PDB entry 6WY9 | X-ray diffraction, 2.00 A resolution | chains A and B

[Chain A]
Molecule: Acyl-CoA dehydrogenase domain protein Tcur3483
Source organism: Thermomonospora curvata (strain ATCC 19995 / DSM 43183 / JCM 3096 / NBRC 15933 / NCIMB 10081 / Henssen B9)
Notes: engineered mutation(s): G363A
UniProtKB: D1AB78 (D1AB78_THECD); residues 1-387 here = UniProt positions 1-387
Amino-acid sequence (407 residues; numbered -19 to 387; the number before each row is that of its first residue; numbers below 1 keep their minus sign (Met-19 is residue -19)):
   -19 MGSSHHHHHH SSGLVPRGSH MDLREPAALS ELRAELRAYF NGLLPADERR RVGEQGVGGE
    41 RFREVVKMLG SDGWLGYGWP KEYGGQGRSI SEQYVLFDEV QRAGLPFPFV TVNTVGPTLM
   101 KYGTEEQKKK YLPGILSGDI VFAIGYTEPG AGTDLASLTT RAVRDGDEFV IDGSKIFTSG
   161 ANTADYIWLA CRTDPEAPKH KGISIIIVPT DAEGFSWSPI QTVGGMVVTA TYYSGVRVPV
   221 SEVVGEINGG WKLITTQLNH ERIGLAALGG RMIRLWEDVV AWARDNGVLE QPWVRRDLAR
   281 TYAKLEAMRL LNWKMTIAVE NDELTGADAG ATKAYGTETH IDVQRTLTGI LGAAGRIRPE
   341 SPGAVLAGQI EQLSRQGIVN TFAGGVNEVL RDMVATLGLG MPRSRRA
Unresolved in the structure: -19 to 4, 385-387
Construct notes: initiating methionine (-19); expression tag (-18 to 0); variant Ala363 (Gly in D1AB78)
Ligand contacts: dihydroflavine-adenine dinucleotide (FDA): Ile124, Gly125, Tyr126, Thr127, Gly132, Thr133, Ile156, Phe157, Thr158, Ser159, Thr202, Val208, Val359, Phe362, Ala363, Val366, Glu368, Val369

[Chain B]
Molecule: Acyl-CoA dehydrogenase domain protein Tcur3481
Source organism: Thermomonospora curvata (strain ATCC 19995 / DSM 43183 / JCM 3096 / NBRC 15933 / NCIMB 10081 / Henssen B9)
UniProtKB: D1AB76 (D1AB76_THECD); residue numbers follow UniProt; this construct covers 1-364
Amino-acid sequence (364 residues; row label = number of the first residue in the row):
     1 MDFTLGEELT ELQGLARQIF TDHATHQRLR AVETSESRID ETLWRELAGA GLLGVALPEA
    61 AGGAGLGLGA LCVLLEEQGR HVAPVPLWPT LVAALAIAEH GTAEQRDLLP GVVDGSRRLT
   121 VALEEFGVGD VAAPGCTAVP DGDGWRLSGT KAVVPSITGA AHLLVSATGP DGPGLFLVDA
   181 DAPGLSWERT ETTSRDMAGN LTLDAVPARA LGPAALPWTL DVARTALAAV QLGVASGALH
   241 ITASYLKERE QFGRPLGTFQ AVQHQLADCY IEIEAMRVCL WQAVCAAEDG ATDGKAALVA
   301 KWWADEGGLN VVHRTQHLHG GIGVDVDYPI HRYFLWGKQI SGTLGGASAD LQRLGDLIAE
   361 GAAS
Unresolved in the structure: 1-3
Ligand contacts: dihydroflavine-adenine dinucleotide (FDA): Arg249, Gln251, Phe252, Leu256, Phe259, Gln260, Ala261, Val262, His317, Leu318, His319, Gly320, Gly321, Val324

[Interface between chain A and chain B]
Contacting residue pairs (79; chain A residue first):
  Pro129(A) - Arg249(B)  hydrogen bond (backbone-side chain)
  Gly130(A) - Gln251(B)  hydrogen bond (backbone-side chain)
  Ala131(A) - Gln251(B)
  Gly132(A) - Gln251(B)  hydrogen bond (backbone-side chain)
  Thr133(A) - Gln251(B)  hydrogen bond (backbone-side chain)
  Thr133(A) - Phe252(B)
  Asp134(A) - Gln251(B)  hydrogen bond (backbone-side chain)
  Asp134(A) - Phe252(B)  hydrogen bond (side chain-backbone)
  Phe157(A) - Gly321(B)
  Phe157(A) - Ile322(B)
  Ile200(A) - Asp325(B)
  Gln201(A) - Val324(B)
  Gln201(A) - Asp325(B)
  Gln201(A) - Val326(B)  hydrogen bond (backbone-backbone)
  Thr202(A) - Val324(B)
  Thr202(A) - Val326(B)
  Val203(A) - Val324(B)  hydrogen bond (backbone-backbone)
  Val203(A) - Val326(B)
  Val203(A) - His331(B)
  Val203(A) - Leu335(B)  hydrophobic
  Asn266(A) - Gly127(B)
  Asn266(A) - Val128(B)
  Gly267(A) - Val128(B)
  Val268(A) - Gly127(B)
  Val268(A) - Val128(B)
  Gln271(A) - Val128(B)
  Gln271(A) - Gln352(B)  hydrogen bond
  Pro272(A) - Gln352(B)
  Trp273(A) - Ser348(B)
  Trp273(A) - Ala349(B)
  Trp273(A) - Gln352(B)  hydrogen bond (backbone-side chain)
  Asp277(A) - Ser348(B)  hydrogen bond
  Ile321(A) - His313(B)
  Gln324(A) - Lys338(B)
  Arg325(A) - Glu306(B)  salt bridge
  Arg325(A) - Leu309(B)
  Arg325(A) - Asn310(B)  hydrogen bond
  Arg325(A) - His313(B)
  Arg325(A) - Lys338(B)
  Thr328(A) - Lys338(B)  hydrogen bond
  Ala333(A) - Glu125(B)
  Ala333(A) - Ala152(B)  hydrophobic
  Ala333(A) - Val153(B)  hydrophobic
  Ala334(A) - Phe126(B)  hydrophobic
  Arg336(A) - Glu124(B)  salt bridge
  Arg336(A) - Val153(B)
  Arg336(A) - Thr192(B)
  Arg336(A) - Thr193(B)  hydrogen bond (backbone-backbone)
  Arg336(A) - Gln339(B)
  Arg336(A) - Gly342(B)  hydrogen bond (side chain-backbone)
  Arg336(A) - Thr343(B)
  Ile337(A) - Phe126(B)  hydrophobic
  Ile337(A) - Val153(B)  hydrophobic
  Ile337(A) - Thr190(B)
  Ile337(A) - Glu191(B)
  Arg338(A) - Glu191(B)  hydrogen bond (backbone-backbone)
  Arg338(A) - Thr192(B)  hydrogen bond (side chain-backbone)
  Arg338(A) - Thr193(B)  hydrogen bond (side chain-backbone)
  Arg338(A) - Arg195(B)
  Arg338(A) - Leu335(B)
  Ser341(A) - Thr190(B)
  Ser341(A) - Glu191(B)  hydrogen bond (side chain-backbone)
  Pro342(A) - Glu188(B)
  Pro342(A) - Arg189(B)
  Pro342(A) - Thr190(B)  hydrogen bond (backbone-side chain)
  Pro342(A) - Asn200(B)  hydrogen bond (backbone-side chain)
  Glu351(A) - Thr193(B)  hydrogen bond
  Ser354(A) - Phe334(B)
  Ser354(A) - Lys338(B)  hydrogen bond
  Arg355(A) - Leu335(B)
  Ile358(A) - His313(B)
  Ile358(A) - Gln316(B)
  Ile358(A) - Phe334(B)  hydrophobic
  Val359(A) - Val324(B)  hydrophobic
  Thr361(A) - His317(B)  hydrogen bond
  Phe362(A) - Gly320(B)
  Phe362(A) - Gly321(B)
  Glu368(A) - Gln265(B)  hydrogen bond
  Glu368(A) - His317(B)  salt bridge
Other interface residues (no listed pair), chain A (41 interface residues in all): Glu128, Lys179, Gly335, Gly343
Other interface residues (no listed pair), chain B (44 interface residues in all): Ala261, Leu318, Leu344

[Summary]
41 residues of chain A and 44 residues of chain B are in contact; the contacts include 25 hydrogen bonds and 3
salt bridges. Among the polar pairs are Arg325(A)-Glu306(B), Arg336(A)-Glu124(B) and Glu368(A)-His317(B).
Dihydroflavine-adenine dinucleotide is bound between chain A and chain B.
Here chain A is Acyl-CoA dehydrogenase domain protein Tcur3483 and chain B is Acyl-CoA dehydrogenase domain
protein Tcur3481, both from Thermomonospora curvata (strain ATCC 19995 / DSM 43183 / JCM 3096 / NBRC 15933 /
NCIMB 10081 / Henssen B9). Entry 6WY9 (Tcur3481-Tcur3483 steroid ACAD G363A variant) was determined by X-ray
diffraction (same publication as 6WY8).
